Entry 6BNN (X-ray diffraction, 1.55 A resolution); this record covers chain A.

# Chain A
Protein: Lactoylglutathione lyase
From: Zea mays
Notes: EC 4.4.1.5
UniProtKB: B6TPH0 (B6TPH0_MAIZE); residues 1-290 here correspond to UniProt positions 26-315 (UniProt number = residue number + 25)
Chain sequence (296 residues; each row starts with the number of its first residue; numbers below 1 keep their minus sign (Gly-5 is residue -5)):
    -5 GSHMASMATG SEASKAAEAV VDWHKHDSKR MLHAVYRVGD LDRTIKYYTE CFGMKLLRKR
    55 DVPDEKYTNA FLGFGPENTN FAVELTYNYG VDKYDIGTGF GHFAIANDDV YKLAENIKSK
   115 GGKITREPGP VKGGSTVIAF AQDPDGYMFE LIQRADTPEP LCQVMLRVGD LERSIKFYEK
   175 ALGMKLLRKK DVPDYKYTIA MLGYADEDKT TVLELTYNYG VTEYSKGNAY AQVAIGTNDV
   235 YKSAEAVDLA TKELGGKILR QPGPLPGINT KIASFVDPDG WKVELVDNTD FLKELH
Not modelled in the structure: -5 to 8
Construct notes: expression tag (-5 to 0); engineered mutation Glu278 (Val303 in B6TPH0)
Ion coordination: Co2+: His96, Glu144, Gln157, Glu208
Ligand contacts: glutathione (GSH): Arg120, Val125, Lys126, Ile132, Phe134, Glu144, Met159, Arg161, Tyr191, Glu208, Thr210, Asn212
What the authors report for this chain:
  - mutagenesis - V278E: unchanged catalytic activity on 100 lM Ni(II)
  - mutagenesis - V278E: abolished binding to Co (II)
  - Co2+ coordination: His96, Glu144, Gln157, Glu208
  - catalytic residues: Glu144, Glu208 (proposed by the authors, not directly observed)
  - binding site for glutathione: Arg120, Arg161, Tyr191, Asn212
  - contacts within the chain: Trp17-Ser237, Arg161-Trp275
  - mutagenesis - V278E: abolished binding to Co2+
  - binding site for glutathione: Val125, Ile132 (proposed by the authors, not directly observed)

# In short
Bound to chain A: glutathione. His96, Glu144, Gln157 and Glu208 coordinate Co2+. From the paper: catalytic
residues Glu144 and Glu208; V278E abolishes binding to Co (II).
Chain A is Lactoylglutathione lyase (Zea mays); the structure, Crystal structure of V278E-glyoxalase I mutant
from Zea mays in space group P4(1)2(1)2, was determined by X-ray diffraction, deposited together with 6BNX and
6BNZ.
